Entry 2GUO (X-ray diffraction, 1.90 A resolution); this record covers chains A and B of the 3 polymer chains in the assembly.

== Chain A ==
Molecule: HLA class I histocompatibility antigen, A-2 alpha chain
Organism: Homo sapiens
Notes: fragment: Human class I major histocompatibility complex, heavy chain (Residues 25-299)
UniProtKB: Q9TQH5 (1A02_HUMAN); residues 1-275 here correspond to UniProt positions 25-299 (UniProt number = residue number + 24)
Sequence (275 residues; each row starts with the number of its first residue):
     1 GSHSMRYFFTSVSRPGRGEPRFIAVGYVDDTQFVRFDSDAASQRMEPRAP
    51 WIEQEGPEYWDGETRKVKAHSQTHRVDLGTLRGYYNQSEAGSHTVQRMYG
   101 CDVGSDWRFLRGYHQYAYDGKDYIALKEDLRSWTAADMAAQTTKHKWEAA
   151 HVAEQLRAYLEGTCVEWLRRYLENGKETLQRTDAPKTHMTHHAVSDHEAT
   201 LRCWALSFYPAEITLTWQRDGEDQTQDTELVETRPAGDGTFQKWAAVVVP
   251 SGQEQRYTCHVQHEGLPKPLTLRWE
Disulfide bonds: Cys101-Cys164, Cys203-Cys259

== Chain B ==
Molecule: Beta-2-microglobulin
Organism: Homo sapiens
Notes: fragment: Beta-2-microglobulin (Residues 21-119)
UniProtKB: P61769 (B2MG_HUMAN); residues 1-99 here correspond to UniProt positions 21-119 (UniProt number = residue number + 20)
Sequence (100 residues; numbered 0 to 99; the number before each row is that of its first residue; numbering starts at 0):
     0 MIQRTPKIQVYSRHPAENGKSNFLNCYVSGFHPSDIEVDLLKNGERIEKV
    50 EHSDLSFSKDWSFYLLYYTEFTPTEKDEYACRVNHVTLSQPKIVKWDRDM
Disulfide bonds: Cys25-Cys80
Construct notes: initiating methionine (0)
Swiss-Prot annotation at these positions:
  - modified residue: Gln2 (Pyrrolidone carboxylic acid)
  - glycosylation: Ile1 (N-linked (Glc) (glycation) isoleucine), Lys19 (N-linked (Glc) (glycation) lysine), Lys41 (N-linked (Glc) (glycation) lysine), Lys48 (N-linked (Glc) (glycation) lysine), Lys58 (N-linked (Glc) (glycation) lysine), Lys91 (N-linked (Glc) (glycation) lysine), Lys94 (N-linked (Glc) (glycation) lysine)

== How chain A and chain B interact ==
Residue-residue contacts - 55 pairs, chain A then chain B:
  Arg6(A) - Lys58(B)
  Phe8(A) - Ser55(B)
  Phe8(A) - Phe56(B)
  Phe9(A) - Phe56(B)
  Thr10(A) - Phe56(B)
  Thr10(A) - Phe62(B)
  Val12(A) - Ser33(B)
  Ile23(A) - Leu54(B)
  Val25(A) - Asp53(B)
  Val25(A) - Leu54(B)
  Val25(A) - Ser55(B)
  Tyr27(A) - Ser55(B)
  Tyr27(A) - Tyr63(B)  hydrogen bond
  Gln32(A) - Asp53(B)  hydrogen bond
  Arg35(A) - Asp53(B)  salt bridge
  Arg48(A) - Asp53(B)  salt bridge
  Ser92(A) - Met0(B)
  His93(A) - Met0(B)
  Gln96(A) - His31(B)  hydrogen bond
  Gln96(A) - Phe56(B)
  Gln96(A) - Trp60(B)  hydrogen bond (side chain-backbone)
  Gln96(A) - Phe62(B)
  Arg97(A) - Phe56(B)
  Gln115(A) - Trp60(B)
  Tyr116(A) - Trp60(B)
  Ala117(A) - Trp60(B)  hydrophobic
  Asp119(A) - Met0(B)
  Asp119(A) - Ile1(B)
  Asp119(A) - His31(B)
  Gly120(A) - Ile1(B)
  Gly120(A) - His31(B)
  Lys121(A) - Ile1(B)
  Asp122(A) - Trp60(B)  hydrogen bond
  Thr190(A) - Met99(B)  hydrogen bond (side chain-backbone)
  His192(A) - Asp98(B)  hydrogen bond (side chain-backbone)
  Arg202(A) - Met99(B)  hydrogen bond (side chain-backbone)
  Trp204(A) - Met99(B)  hydrogen bond (side chain-backbone)
  Val231(A) - Gln8(B)
  Glu232(A) - Gln8(B)  hydrogen bond (backbone-side chain)
  Glu232(A) - Ser28(B)
  Thr233(A) - Tyr26(B)
  Arg234(A) - Gln8(B)  hydrogen bond
  Arg234(A) - Tyr10(B)
  Arg234(A) - Tyr26(B)
  Pro235(A) - Tyr10(B)  hydrogen bond (backbone-side chain)
  Pro235(A) - Asn24(B)
  Pro235(A) - Tyr26(B)
  Pro235(A) - Leu65(B)  hydrophobic
  Ala236(A) - Arg12(B)  hydrogen bond (backbone-side chain)
  Ala236(A) - Asn24(B)  hydrogen bond (backbone-side chain)
  Gly237(A) - Arg12(B)
  Gln242(A) - Tyr10(B)
  Gln242(A) - Ser11(B)
  Gln242(A) - Arg12(B)  hydrogen bond (side chain-backbone)
  Trp244(A) - Met99(B)
Also at the interface, not in a pair above, chain A (38 interface residues in all): Thr94, Met98, Asp238
Also at the interface, not in a pair above, chain B (25 interface residues in all): His13, Pro32, Ser57

== Overview ==
Chain A and chain B form an interface of 38 and 25 residues respectively, with 15 hydrogen bonds and 2 salt
bridges. Among the polar pairs are Arg35(A)-Asp53(B), Arg48(A)-Asp53(B) and Tyr27(A)-Tyr63(B).
Chain A is HLA class I histocompatibility antigen, A-2 alpha chain and chain B is Beta-2-microglobulin, both
from Homo sapiens; the structure, Human Class I MHC HLA-A2 in complex with the native nonameric
Melan-A/MART-1(27-35) peptide, was determined by X-ray diffraction together with 2GT9, 2GTW and 2GTZ from the
same study.
